PDB entry 1FB0 | X-ray diffraction, 2.26 A resolution | chain A

== Chain A ==
Protein: Thioredoxin M
From: Spinacia oleracea
Notes: fragment: reduced form
Reference sequence: P07591 (TRXM_SPIOL); residues 8-112 here correspond to UniProt positions 75-179 (UniProt number = residue number + 67)
Sequence (105 residues; numbered 8 to 112; the number before each row is that of its first residue):
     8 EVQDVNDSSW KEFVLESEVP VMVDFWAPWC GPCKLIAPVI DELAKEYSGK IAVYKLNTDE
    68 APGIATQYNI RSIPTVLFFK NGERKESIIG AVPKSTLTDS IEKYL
UniProt features mapped onto this chain:
  - active site (Nucleophile): Cys-37, Cys-40
  - site: Asp-31 (Deprotonates C-terminal active site Cys), Gly-38 (Contributes to redox potential value), Pro-39 (Contributes to redox potential value)

== In short ==
From UniProt: active-site residues Cys-37 and Cys-40.
Chain A is Thioredoxin M (Spinacia oleracea); the structure, Crystal structure of thioredoxin M from spinach
chloroplast (reduced form), was determined by X-ray diffraction (same publication as 1F9M, 1FAA and 1FB6).
